5NMG - chains C and D of the 5 polymer chains in the assembly; structure by X-ray diffraction, 2.75 A resolution.

[Chain C]
Name: Gag protein
Reference sequence: W0GUW4 (W0GUW4_9HIV1); residues 1-9 here correspond to UniProt positions 67-75 (UniProt number = residue number + 66)
Sequence (9 residues; row label = number of the first residue in the row):
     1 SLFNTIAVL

[Chain D]
Name: Human T-cell receptor alpha chain
Source organism: Homo sapiens
Sequence (200 residues; numbered 2 to 201; the number before each row is that of its first residue):
     2 KEVEQNSGPL SVPEGAIASL NCTYSDRGSQ SFFWYRQYSG KSPELIMFIY SNGDKEDGRF
    62 TAQLNKASQY ISLLIRDSKL SDSATYLCAV RTNSGYALNF GKGTSLLVTP HIQKPDPAVY
   122 QLRDSKSSDK SVCLFTDFDS QTNVSQSKDS DVYITDKCVL DMRSMDFKSN SAVAWSNKSD
   182 FACANAFNNS IIPEDTFFPS
Disulfide bonds: Cys-23/Cys-89, Cys-134/Cys-184

[How chain C and chain D interact]
Contacting residue pairs (9):
  Ser-1(C) / Asn-94(D)
  Leu-2(C) / Asn-94(D)  hydrogen bond (backbone-side chain)
  Phe-3(C) / Asn-94(D)
  Asn-4(C) / Gln-31(D)
  Asn-4(C) / Thr-93(D)  hydrogen bond (side chain-backbone)
  Asn-4(C) / Asn-94(D)  hydrogen bond (backbone-side chain)
  Asn-4(C) / Gly-96(D)  hydrogen bond (side chain-backbone)
  Asn-4(C) / Tyr-97(D)  hydrogen bond (backbone-side chain)
  Thr-5(C) / Arg-92(D)

[In short]
5 residues of chain C face 6 of chain D across their interface, with 5 hydrogen bonds. Among the polar pairs
are Leu-2(C)/Asn-94(D), Asn-4(C)/Thr-93(D) and Asn-4(C)/Asn-94(D).
Chain C is Gag protein and chain D is Human T-cell receptor alpha chain (Homo sapiens); the structure, 868 TCR
in complex with HLA A02 presenting SLYFNTIAVL, was determined by X-ray diffraction together with 5NMD, 5NME,
5NMF, 5NMH and 5NMK from the same study.
